6PUC - chains A and B of the 4 polymer chains in the assembly; structure by X-ray diffraction, 1.85 A resolution.

# Chain A
Protein: Major histocompatibility complex class I-related gene protein
Organism: Homo sapiens
UniProt: Q95460 (HMR1_HUMAN); residues 1-270 here correspond to UniProt positions 23-292 (UniProt number = residue number + 22)
Amino-acid sequence (271 residues; row label = number of the first residue in the row; numbering starts at 0):
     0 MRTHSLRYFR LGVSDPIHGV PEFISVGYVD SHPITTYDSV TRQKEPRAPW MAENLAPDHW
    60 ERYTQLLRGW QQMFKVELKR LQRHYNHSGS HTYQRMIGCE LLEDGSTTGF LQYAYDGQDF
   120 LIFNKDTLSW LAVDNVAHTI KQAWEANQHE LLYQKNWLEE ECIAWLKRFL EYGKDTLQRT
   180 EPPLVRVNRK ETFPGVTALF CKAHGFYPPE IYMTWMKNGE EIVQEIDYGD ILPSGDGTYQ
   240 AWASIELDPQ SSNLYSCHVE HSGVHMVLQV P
Disordered / not traced: 190-195
Disulfide bonds: Cys98-Cys161, Cys200-Cys256
Glycans and other covalent adducts: compound Q87 linked to Lys43
Construct notes: initiating methionine (0); conflict Ser261 (Cys283 in Q95460)
Residues lining bound ligands: Q87 (1-deoxy-1-({2,6-dioxo-5-[(E)-(2-oxopropylidene)amino]-1,2,3,6-tetrahydropyrimidin-4-yl}amino)-D-ribitol): Tyr7, Phe8, Arg9, Ser24, Thr34, His58, Tyr62, Leu66, Trp69, Arg94, Ile96, Tyr152, Gln153, Trp156
Curated features (UniProtKB/Swiss-Prot):
  - binding site (5-(2-oxoethylideneamino)-6-(D-ribitylamino)uracil): Arg9, Ser24, Lys43, Arg94, Tyr152, Gln153
  - binding site (5-(2-oxopropylideneamino)-6-(D-ribitylamino)uracil): Arg9, Ser24, Lys43, Arg94, Tyr152, Gln153
  - binding site (7-hydroxy-6-methyl-8-(1-D-ribityl)lumazine): Arg9, Ser24, Lys43, Arg94, Tyr152, Gln153
  - binding site (8-(9H-purin-6-yl)-2-oxa-8-azabicyclo[3.3.1]nona-3,6-diene-4,6-dicarbaldehyde): Arg9, Lys43, His58, Arg94
  - binding site (2-amino-4-oxopteridine-6-carbaldehyde): Lys43
  - binding site (pyridoxal): Lys43
  - glycosylation: Asn85 (N-linked (GlcNAc...) asparagine)

# Chain B
Protein: Beta-2-microglobulin
Organism: Homo sapiens
UniProt: P61769 (B2MG_HUMAN); residues 1-99 here correspond to UniProt positions 21-119 (UniProt number = residue number + 20)
Amino-acid sequence (100 residues; row label = number of the first residue in the row; numbering starts at 0):
     0 MIQRTPKIQV YSRHPAENGK SNFLNCYVSG FHPSDIEVDL LKNGERIEKV EHSDLSFSKD
    60 WSFYLLYYTE FTPTEKDEYA CRVNHVTLSQ PKIVKWDRDM
Disordered / not traced: 98-99
Disulfide bonds: Cys25-Cys80
Construct notes: initiating methionine (0)
Curated features (UniProtKB/Swiss-Prot):
  - modified residue: Gln2 (Pyrrolidone carboxylic acid)
  - glycosylation: Ile1 (N-linked (Glc) (glycation) isoleucine), Lys19 (N-linked (Glc) (glycation) lysine), Lys41 (N-linked (Glc) (glycation) lysine), Lys48 (N-linked (Glc) (glycation) lysine), Lys58 (N-linked (Glc) (glycation) lysine), Lys91 (N-linked (Glc) (glycation) lysine), Lys94 (N-linked (Glc) (glycation) lysine)

# Interface between chain A and chain B
Contacting residue pairs (47; chain A residue first):
  Phe8(A) - Phe56(B)  hydrophobic
  Phe8(A) - Ser57(B)
  Leu10(A) - Phe56(B)  hydrophobic
  Ile16(A) - Asp34(B)
  Val19(A) - Asp34(B)
  Ile23(A) - Phe56(B)  hydrophobic
  Val25(A) - Phe56(B)  hydrophobic
  Tyr27(A) - Ser55(B)
  Tyr27(A) - Phe56(B)  hydrogen bond (side chain-backbone)
  Arg46(A) - Asp53(B)  salt bridge
  Ser89(A) - Met0(B)
  His90(A) - Met0(B)
  Thr91(A) - His31(B)  hydrogen bond
  Gln93(A) - His31(B)  hydrogen bond
  Gln93(A) - Trp60(B)  hydrogen bond (side chain-backbone)
  Gln93(A) - Phe62(B)
  Arg94(A) - Trp60(B)
  Met95(A) - Lys58(B)
  Met95(A) - Trp60(B)
  Gln111(A) - Trp60(B)
  Tyr112(A) - Trp60(B)
  Ala113(A) - Trp60(B)
  Asp115(A) - Met0(B)
  Asp115(A) - Ile1(B)
  Asp115(A) - His31(B)
  Gly116(A) - Arg3(B)  hydrogen bond (backbone-side chain)
  Gly116(A) - His31(B)  hydrogen bond (backbone-side chain)
  Gly116(A) - Trp60(B)
  Gln117(A) - Arg3(B)
  Asp118(A) - Trp60(B)  hydrogen bond
  Arg185(A) - Pro14(B)
  His203(A) - Pro14(B)
  Asp229(A) - Lys6(B)  salt bridge
  Asp229(A) - Gln8(B)  hydrogen bond
  Leu231(A) - Gln8(B)
  Leu231(A) - Tyr10(B)  hydrophobic
  Leu231(A) - Tyr26(B)  hydrophobic
  Pro232(A) - Tyr10(B)  hydrogen bond (backbone-side chain)
  Pro232(A) - Tyr26(B)
  Ser233(A) - Arg12(B)  hydrogen bond (backbone-side chain)
  Ser233(A) - Asn24(B)  hydrogen bond (backbone-side chain)
  Gly234(A) - Arg12(B)
  Asp235(A) - Arg12(B)
  Asp235(A) - His13(B)
  Gln239(A) - Tyr10(B)
  Gln239(A) - Ser11(B)  hydrogen bond (side chain-backbone)
  Gln239(A) - Arg12(B)  hydrogen bond (side chain-backbone)
Other interface residues (no listed pair), chain A (31 interface residues in all): Ser30
Other interface residues (no listed pair), chain B (27 interface residues in all): Pro32, Ser33, Leu54, Asp59, Tyr63, Leu65

# In short
31 residues of chain A and 27 residues of chain B are in contact; the contacts include 13 hydrogen bonds and 2
salt bridges. Among the polar pairs are Arg46(A)-Asp53(B), Asp229(A)-Lys6(B) and Tyr27(A)-Phe56(B). Covalently
linked compound Q87: at Lys43(A).
Here chain A is Major histocompatibility complex class I-related gene protein and chain B is
Beta-2-microglobulin, both from Homo sapiens. Entry 6PUC (Structure of human MAIT A-F7 TCR in complex with
human MR1-5-OP-RU) was determined by X-ray diffraction, deposited together with 6PUD, 6PUE, 6PUF, 6PUG, 6PUH,
6PUI and 4 further entries.
